Entry 1DMH (X-ray diffraction, 1.70 A resolution); this record covers chains A and B.

Chain A (and B):
Protein: Catechol 1,2-dioxygenase
From: Acinetobacter sp
Notes: EC 1.13.11.1; chain B of this document is another copy of the same molecule, construct and numbering; everything in this record applies to it too
UniProtKB: P07773 (CATA_ACIAD); numbering as in UniProt (aligned over 1-311)
Amino-acid sequence (311 residues; numbered 1 to 311; the number before each row is that of its first residue):
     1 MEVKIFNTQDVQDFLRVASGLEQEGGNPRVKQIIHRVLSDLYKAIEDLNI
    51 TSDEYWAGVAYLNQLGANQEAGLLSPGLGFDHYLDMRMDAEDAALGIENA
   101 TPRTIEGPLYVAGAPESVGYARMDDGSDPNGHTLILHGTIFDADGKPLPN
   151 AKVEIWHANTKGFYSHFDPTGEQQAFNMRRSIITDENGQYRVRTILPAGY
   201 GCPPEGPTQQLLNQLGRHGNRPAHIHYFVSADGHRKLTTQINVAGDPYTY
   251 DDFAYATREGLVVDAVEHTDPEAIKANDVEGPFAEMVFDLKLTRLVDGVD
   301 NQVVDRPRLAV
Unresolved in the structure: 1-2
Ion coordination: Fe ion: Tyr164, His224, His226 (together with 4-methylcatechol)
Small-molecule neighbours:
  - 4-methylcatechol: Leu73, Pro76, Glu106, Gly107, Pro108, Leu109, Tyr164, Tyr200, Arg221, His224, His226, Phe253, Ala254
  - LIO ([1-pentadecanoyl-2-decanoyl-glycerol-3-yl]phosphonyl choline), molecule 1: Asn27, Val30, Ile33, Ile34, Ala71, Leu74, Ser75, Phe80
  - LIO, molecule 2: Ile50, Glu54, Tyr55, Gly58, Tyr61, Leu62, Leu78, Leu211, Gln214
Curated features (UniProtKB/Swiss-Prot):
  - binding site (catechol): Tyr164, His224 to His226
  - binding site (Fe cation): Tyr164, Tyr200, His224, His226

How chain A and chain B interact:
Pairs across the interface (144):
  Val3(A) - Arg87(B)
  Val3(A) - Ala90(B)  hydrophobic
  Val3(A) - Glu91(B)
  Ile5(A) - Met86(B)  hydrophobic
  Ile5(A) - Arg87(B)
  Val11(A) - Met86(B)  hydrophobic
  Phe14(A) - Gly79(B)
  Phe14(A) - His82(B)
  Phe14(A) - Tyr255(B)  hydrophobic
  Val17(A) - Arg217(B)
  Val17(A) - Tyr255(B)
  Ala18(A) - Leu78(B)
  Ala18(A) - Leu215(B)
  Ala18(A) - Arg217(B)  hydrogen bond (backbone-side chain)
  Ala18(A) - Tyr255(B)
  Ser19(A) - Leu215(B)
  Gly20(A) - Leu215(B)
  Gln23(A) - Leu215(B)
  Gln23(A) - Gly216(B)
  Gln23(A) - Arg217(B)
  Gly25(A) - Gly216(B)
  Gly26(A) - Asn213(B)
  Gly26(A) - Gln214(B)
  Gly26(A) - Gly216(B)
  Asn27(A) - Gln214(B)  hydrogen bond (backbone-backbone)
  Arg29(A) - Leu48(B)  hydrogen bond (side chain-backbone)
  Arg29(A) - Asn49(B)  hydrogen bond (side chain-backbone)
  Arg29(A) - Ile50(B)
  Arg29(A) - Glu54(B)  salt bridge
  Val30(A) - Gln214(B)
  Lys31(A) - Gln214(B)
  Lys31(A) - Leu215(B)
  Gln32(A) - Leu48(B)
  Ile33(A) - Leu48(B)  hydrophobic
  Ile34(A) - Leu215(B)  hydrophobic
  Arg36(A) - Lys43(B)
  Arg36(A) - Ala44(B)
  Arg36(A) - Asp47(B)  salt bridge
  Arg36(A) - Leu48(B)
  Leu38(A) - Leu78(B)
  Leu38(A) - Phe80(B)  hydrophobic
  Leu41(A) - Phe80(B)  hydrophobic
  Tyr42(A) - Leu78(B)  hydrogen bond (side chain-backbone)
  Tyr42(A) - Gly79(B)  hydrogen bond (side chain-backbone)
  Tyr42(A) - Phe80(B)
  Tyr42(A) - Tyr83(B)  hydrogen bond (backbone-side chain)
  Lys43(A) - Arg36(B)
  Ala44(A) - Arg36(B)
  Ile45(A) - Phe80(B)  hydrophobic
  Ile45(A) - Arg87(B)
  Glu46(A) - Tyr83(B)
  Glu46(A) - Arg87(B)
  Asp47(A) - Arg36(B)  salt bridge
  Leu48(A) - Arg29(B)  hydrogen bond (backbone-side chain)
  Leu48(A) - Gln32(B)
  Leu48(A) - Ile33(B)  hydrophobic
  Leu48(A) - Arg36(B)
  Asn49(A) - Arg29(B)  hydrogen bond (backbone-side chain)
  Asn49(A) - Arg87(B)
  Ile50(A) - Arg29(B)
  Ile50(A) - Arg87(B)
  Ser52(A) - Leu84(B)
  Ser52(A) - Val304(B)
  Asp53(A) - Val304(B)
  Asp53(A) - Asp305(B)  hydrogen bond (side chain-backbone)
  Glu54(A) - Arg29(B)  salt bridge
  Tyr55(A) - Ser75(B)  hydrogen bond
  Tyr55(A) - Phe80(B)
  Tyr55(A) - Leu84(B)  hydrophobic
  Trp56(A) - Ser75(B)
  Trp56(A) - Asp81(B)
  Trp56(A) - Val304(B)
  Trp56(A) - Arg306(B)
  Val59(A) - Ala71(B)
  Val59(A) - Gly72(B)
  Ala60(A) - Pro307(B)  hydrophobic
  Leu62(A) - Gly66(B)
  Asn63(A) - Leu65(B)
  Asn63(A) - Gly66(B)
  Asn63(A) - Gln69(B)
  Asn63(A) - Glu70(B)  hydrogen bond (side chain-backbone)
  Asn63(A) - Ala71(B)  hydrogen bond (side chain-backbone)
  Gly66(A) - Leu62(B)
  Gly66(A) - Asn63(B)
  Gly66(A) - Gly66(B)
  Gly66(A) - Ala67(B)
  Ala67(A) - Gly66(B)
  Ala67(A) - Ala67(B)
  Ala67(A) - Gln69(B)
  Gln69(A) - Asn63(B)
  Gln69(A) - Ala67(B)
  Glu70(A) - Asn63(B)
  Ala71(A) - Val59(B)
  Ala71(A) - Asn63(B)  hydrogen bond (backbone-side chain)
  Gly72(A) - Val59(B)
  Ser75(A) - Tyr55(B)  hydrogen bond
  Ser75(A) - Trp56(B)
  Leu78(A) - Leu38(B)
  Leu78(A) - Tyr42(B)  hydrogen bond (backbone-side chain)
  Gly79(A) - Phe14(B)
  Gly79(A) - Tyr42(B)  hydrogen bond (backbone-side chain)
  Phe80(A) - Leu38(B)  hydrophobic
  Phe80(A) - Leu41(B)  hydrophobic
  Phe80(A) - Tyr42(B)
  Phe80(A) - Ile45(B)  hydrophobic
  Phe80(A) - Tyr55(B)
  Asp81(A) - Trp56(B)
  His82(A) - Phe14(B)
  Tyr83(A) - Phe6(B)
  Tyr83(A) - Tyr42(B)  hydrogen bond (side chain-backbone)
  Tyr83(A) - Glu46(B)
  Leu84(A) - Ser52(B)
  Leu84(A) - Tyr55(B)  hydrophobic
  Met86(A) - Ile5(B)  hydrophobic
  Met86(A) - Val11(B)  hydrophobic
  Arg87(A) - Ile5(B)
  Arg87(A) - Ile45(B)
  Arg87(A) - Asn49(B)
  Arg87(A) - Ile50(B)  hydrogen bond (side chain-backbone)
  Ala90(A) - Val3(B)  hydrophobic
  Ala90(A) - Ile5(B)  hydrophobic
  Glu91(A) - Val3(B)
  Asn213(A) - Gly26(B)
  Gln214(A) - Gly26(B)
  Gln214(A) - Asn27(B)  hydrogen bond (backbone-backbone)
  Gln214(A) - Val30(B)
  Leu215(A) - Ala18(B)
  Leu215(A) - Ser19(B)
  Leu215(A) - Gly20(B)
  Leu215(A) - Gln23(B)
  Leu215(A) - Lys31(B)
  Gly216(A) - Gln23(B)
  Gly216(A) - Gly25(B)
  Gly216(A) - Gly26(B)
  Arg217(A) - Val17(B)
  Arg217(A) - Ala18(B)  hydrogen bond (side chain-backbone)
  Tyr255(A) - Phe14(B)  hydrophobic
  Tyr255(A) - Val17(B)
  Tyr255(A) - Ala18(B)
  Val304(A) - Ser52(B)
  Val304(A) - Asp53(B)
  Val304(A) - Trp56(B)
  Asp305(A) - Asp53(B)  hydrogen bond (backbone-side chain)
  Arg306(A) - Trp56(B)
Also at the interface, not in a pair above, chain A (75 interface residues in all): Phe6, Val37, Asp40, Leu65, Met88, Ala94, Leu211, Val303, Pro307
Also at the interface, not in a pair above, chain B (75 interface residues in all): Asp10, Ile34, Val37, Asp40, Ala60, Met88, Leu211, Val303

Summary:
The chain A/chain B interface involves 75 residues from each chain; the contacts include 22 hydrogen bonds and
4 salt bridges. Polar pairs include Arg29(A)-Glu54(B), Arg36(A)-Asp47(B) and Ala18(A)-Arg217(B). Ligands of
chain A: 4-methylcatechol and compound LIO.
Chain A and chain B are both Catechol 1,2-dioxygenase (Acinetobacter sp); the structure, Structure of catechol
1,2-dioxygenase from acinetobacter sp. ADP1 with bound 4-methylcatechol, was determined by X-ray diffraction
(same publication as 1DLM, 1DLQ and 1DLT).
